PDB entry 2WG5 | X-ray diffraction, 2.10 A resolution | chains D and E of the 6 polymer chains in the assembly

== Chain D (and E) ==
Protein: General control protein GCN4, proteasome-activating nucleotidase
Organism: Saccharomyces cerevisiae
Notes: EC 3.6.4.8; fragment: n-domain (57-134) fused to gcn4, residues 33-56, 57-134; chain E of this document is another copy of the same molecule, construct and numbering; everything in this record applies to it too
UniProtKB: chimeric construct of P03069, O28303: residues 33-56 from P03069 (GCN4_YEAST) positions 249-272 (UniProt number = residue number + 216); residues 57-134 from O28303 positions 57-134 (same numbers)
Amino-acid sequence (109 residues; row label = number of the first residue in the row):
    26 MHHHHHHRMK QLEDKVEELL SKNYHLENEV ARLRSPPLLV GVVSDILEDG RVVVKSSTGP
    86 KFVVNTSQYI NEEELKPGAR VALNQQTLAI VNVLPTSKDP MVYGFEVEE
Unresolved in the structure: 26-33, 121-134
Sequence notes: expression tag (26-32)

== Interface between chain D and chain E ==
Contacting residue pairs (20):
  Pro61(D) with Arg76(E); Val88(E); Val89(E), hydrophobic; Asn90(E)
  Pro62(D) with Val88(E); Thr112(E)
  Leu63(D) with Phe87(E); Val88(E), hydrogen bond (backbone-backbone)
  Leu64(D) with Pro85(E), hydrophobic; Lys86(E); Phe87(E), hydrophobic
  Val65(D) with Lys86(E), hydrogen bond (backbone-backbone); Phe87(E); Val88(E), hydrophobic
  Ser82(D) with Pro85(E); Lys86(E), hydrogen bond (side chain-backbone)
  Thr83(D) with Pro85(E)
  Arg105(D) with Asp70(E), salt bridge; Leu72(E)
  Gln110(D) with Phe87(E)
Interface residues without a listed pair, chain D (14 interface residues in all): Arg59, Ala107, Asn117, Leu119, Pro120
Interface residues without a listed pair, chain E (13 interface residues in all): Val78, Gln111, Leu113

== Overview ==
14 residues of chain D and 13 residues of chain E are in contact, with 3 hydrogen bonds and 1 salt bridge.
Polar pairs include Arg105(D)-Asp70(E), Ser82(D)-Lys86(E) and Leu63(D)-Val88(E).
Both chains are General control protein GCN4, proteasome-activating nucleotidase (Saccharomyces cerevisiae).
Entry 2WG5 (Proteasome-Activating Nucleotidase (PAN) N-domain (57-134) from Archaeoglobus fulgidus fused to
GCN4) was determined by X-ray diffraction together with 2WFW and 2WG6 from the same study.
